6J2Q - chains H and I of the 47 polymer chains in the assembly; structure by electron microscopy, 3.80 A resolution.

[Chain H]
Molecule: 26S protease regulatory subunit 7 homolog
Source organism: Saccharomyces cerevisiae S288c
Reference sequence: P33299 (PRS7_YEAST); numbering as in UniProt (aligned over 1-467)
Amino-acid sequence (467 residues; each row starts with the number of its first residue):
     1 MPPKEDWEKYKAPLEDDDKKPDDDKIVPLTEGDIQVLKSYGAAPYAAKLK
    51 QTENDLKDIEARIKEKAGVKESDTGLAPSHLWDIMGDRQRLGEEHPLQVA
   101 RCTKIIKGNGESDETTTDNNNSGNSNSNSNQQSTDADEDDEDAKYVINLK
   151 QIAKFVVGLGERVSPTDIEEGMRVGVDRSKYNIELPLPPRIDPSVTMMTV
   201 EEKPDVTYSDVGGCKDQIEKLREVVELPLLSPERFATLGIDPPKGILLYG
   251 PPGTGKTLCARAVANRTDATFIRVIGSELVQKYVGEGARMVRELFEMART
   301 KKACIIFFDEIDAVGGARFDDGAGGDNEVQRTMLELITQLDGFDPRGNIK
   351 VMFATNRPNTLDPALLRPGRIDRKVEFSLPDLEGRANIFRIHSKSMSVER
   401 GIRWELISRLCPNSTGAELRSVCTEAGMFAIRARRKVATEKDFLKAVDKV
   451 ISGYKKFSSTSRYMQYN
Not modelled in the structure: 1-76, 108-143
Swiss-Prot annotation at these positions:
  - binding site (ATP): Gly250 to Thr257
  - modified residue (Phosphoserine): Ser164, Ser231

[Chain I]
Molecule: 26S protease regulatory subunit 4 homolog
Source organism: Saccharomyces cerevisiae S288c
Reference sequence: P40327 (PRS4_YEAST); numbering as in UniProt (aligned over 1-437)
Amino-acid sequence (437 residues; each row starts with the number of its first residue):
     1 MGQGVSSGQDKKKKKGSNQKPKYEPPVQSKFGRKKRKGGPATAEKLPNIY
    51 PSTRCKLKLLRMERIKDHLLLEEEFVSNSEILKPFEKKQEEEKKQLEEIR
   101 GNPLSIGTLEEIIDDDHAIVTSPTMPDYYVSILSFVDKELLEPGCSVLLH
   151 HKTMSIVGVLQDDADPMVSVMKMDKSPTESYSDIGGLESQIQEIKESVEL
   201 PLTHPELYEEMGIKPPKGVILYGAPGTGKTLLAKAVANQTSATFLRIVGS
   251 ELIQKYLGDGPRLCRQIFKVAGENAPSIVFIDEIDAIGTKRYDSNSGGER
   301 EIQRTMLELLNQLDGFDDRGDVKVIMATNKIETLDPALIRPGRIDRKILF
   351 ENPDLSTKKKILGIHTSKMNLSEDVNLETLVTTKDDLSGADIQAMCTEAG
   401 LLALRERRMQVTAEDFKQAKERVMKNKVEENLEGLYL
Not modelled in the structure: 1-74
Swiss-Prot annotation at these positions:
  - binding site (ATP): Gly223 to Thr230
  - lipidation: Gly2 (N-myristoyl glycine)
  - cross-link (Glycyl lysine isopeptide (Lys-Gly)): Lys234 (interchain with G-Cter in ubiquitin), Lys255 (interchain with G-Cter in ubiquitin), Lys290 (interchain with G-Cter in ubiquitin)
  - mutagenesis: Lys229 (K229Q: 73% loss of ATPase activity)

[Interface between chain H and chain I]
Contacting residue pairs (91):
  Ser79(H) - Ser134(I)
  Trp82(H) - Leu133(I)
  Trp82(H) - Ser134(I)
  Gln89(H) - Ser131(I)
  Arg90(H) - Ile99(I)
  Arg90(H) - Leu133(I)
  Arg90(H) - Ser134(I)
  Arg90(H) - Thr153(I)
  His95(H) - Tyr129(I)
  His95(H) - Val130(I)
  Pro96(H) - Thr153(I)
  Leu97(H) - Tyr128(I)
  Leu97(H) - Tyr129(I)  hydrogen bond (backbone-backbone)
  Gln98(H) - Asp127(I)  hydrogen bond (side chain-backbone)
  Gln98(H) - Tyr128(I)
  Val99(H) - Asp127(I)
  Val99(H) - Tyr128(I)
  Val99(H) - Tyr129(I)  hydrophobic
  Lys150(H) - Thr121(I)
  Lys150(H) - Met125(I)
  Lys150(H) - Pro126(I)  hydrogen bond (side chain-backbone)
  Lys150(H) - Asp127(I)
  Gln151(H) - Met125(I)  hydrogen bond (side chain-backbone)
  Arg178(H) - Tyr128(I)  hydrogen bond
  Arg178(H) - Met154(I)
  Leu185(H) - Tyr129(I)
  Leu187(H) - Tyr129(I)  hydrophobic
  Ile191(H) - Glu111(I)
  Asp205(H) - Asp317(I)
  Thr257(H) - Asp314(I)  hydrogen bond
  Arg261(H) - Gly315(I)  hydrogen bond (side chain-backbone)
  Arg261(H) - Phe316(I)
  Arg261(H) - Asp317(I)
  Arg273(H) - Gly315(I)
  Ile275(H) - Glu308(I)
  Ile275(H) - Asn311(I)
  Ser277(H) - Pro261(I)
  Ser277(H) - Arg304(I)
  Ser277(H) - Glu308(I)  hydrogen bond
  Glu278(H) - Arg265(I)  salt bridge
  Val280(H) - Arg304(I)
  Gln281(H) - Leu257(I)
  Gln281(H) - Gly258(I)
  Lys282(H) - Leu257(I)
  Lys282(H) - Asp259(I)
  Asp309(H) - Asn311(I)
  Glu310(H) - Leu307(I)
  Glu310(H) - Asn311(I)
  Asp312(H) - Leu307(I)
  Ala313(H) - Arg304(I)
  Arg318(H) - Arg300(I)
  Asp326(H) - Gly298(I)
  Asp326(H) - Arg300(I)  salt bridge
  Glu328(H) - Leu257(I)
  Val329(H) - Arg300(I)
  Val329(H) - Arg304(I)
  Arg357(H) - Gln303(I)  hydrogen bond
  Arg357(H) - Asp335(I)  salt bridge
  Ser395(H) - Gly212(I)  hydrogen bond (side chain-backbone)
  Met396(H) - Met211(I)
  Met396(H) - Ile213(I)  hydrophobic
  Ala417(H) - Arg340(I)
  Ala417(H) - Pro341(I)
  Ala417(H) - Gly342(I)
  Arg420(H) - Arg343(I)
  Ser421(H) - Gly342(I)  hydrogen bond (side chain-backbone)
  Ser421(H) - Asp345(I)  hydrogen bond
  Thr424(H) - Lys214(I)
  Thr424(H) - Asp345(I)
  Glu425(H) - Arg346(I)  salt bridge
  Met428(H) - Glu196(I)
  Met428(H) - Tyr208(I)
  Met428(H) - Arg346(I)
  Ile431(H) - Glu196(I)
  Arg432(H) - Gln192(I)
  Arg432(H) - Glu193(I)  salt bridge
  Arg432(H) - Glu196(I)  salt bridge
  Tyr454(H) - Asp345(I)  hydrogen bond (side chain-backbone)
  Tyr454(H) - Lys347(I)  hydrogen bond (backbone-side chain)
  Lys456(H) - Lys347(I)  hydrogen bond (backbone-side chain)
  Phe457(H) - Tyr222(I)  hydrophobic
  Phe457(H) - Ile331(I)  hydrophobic
  Phe457(H) - Glu332(I)
  Phe457(H) - Lys347(I)
  Ser458(H) - Ile339(I)
  Ser458(H) - Pro341(I)
  Ser458(H) - Lys347(I)
  Ser459(H) - Pro336(I)
  Ser459(H) - Pro341(I)
  Thr460(H) - Pro341(I)
  Tyr463(H) - Pro336(I)  hydrophobic
Interface residues without a listed pair, chain H (64 interface residues in all): His80, Asp83, Leu91, Val195, Met197, Met198, Gly276, Asn356, Ser397, Glu418, Gly427, Lys455, Met464
Interface residues without a listed pair, chain I (64 interface residues in all): Lys88, Glu92, Glu110, Ile119, Phe135, Val136, Glu142, Pro143, Lys152, Leu200, Ile220, Leu310, Ala337

[Summary]
Chain H and chain I each contribute 64 residues to their interface, with 15 hydrogen bonds and 6 salt bridges.
Polar contacts include Glu278(H)-Arg265(I), Asp326(H)-Arg300(I) and Arg357(H)-Asp335(I). UniProt lists 8
ATP-binding residues on chain H; 8 ATP-binding residues and one mutagenesis site on chain I.
Here chain H is 26S protease regulatory subunit 7 homolog and chain I is 26S protease regulatory subunit 4
homolog, both from Saccharomyces cerevisiae S288c. Entry 6J2Q (Yeast proteasome in Ub-accepted state (C1-b))
was determined by electron microscopy, deposited together with 6J2N, 6J30, 6J2C and 6J2X.
